2NYN - chains A and C of the 4 polymer chains in the assembly; structure by X-ray diffraction, 1.90 A resolution.

== Chain A (and C) ==
Name: Phenylalanine/histidine ammonia-lyase
Organism: Anabaena variabilis
Notes: EC 4.3.1.3; chain C of this document is another copy of the same molecule, construct and numbering; everything in this record applies to it too
Reference sequence: Q3M5Z3 (Q3M5Z3_ANAVT); aligned to UniProt positions 1-567 over residues 1-567
Amino-acid sequence (565 residues; numbered 1 to 567; 2 numbers in that range are skipped by the numbering (no residue carries them; nothing is unmodelled there); the number before each row is that of its first residue):
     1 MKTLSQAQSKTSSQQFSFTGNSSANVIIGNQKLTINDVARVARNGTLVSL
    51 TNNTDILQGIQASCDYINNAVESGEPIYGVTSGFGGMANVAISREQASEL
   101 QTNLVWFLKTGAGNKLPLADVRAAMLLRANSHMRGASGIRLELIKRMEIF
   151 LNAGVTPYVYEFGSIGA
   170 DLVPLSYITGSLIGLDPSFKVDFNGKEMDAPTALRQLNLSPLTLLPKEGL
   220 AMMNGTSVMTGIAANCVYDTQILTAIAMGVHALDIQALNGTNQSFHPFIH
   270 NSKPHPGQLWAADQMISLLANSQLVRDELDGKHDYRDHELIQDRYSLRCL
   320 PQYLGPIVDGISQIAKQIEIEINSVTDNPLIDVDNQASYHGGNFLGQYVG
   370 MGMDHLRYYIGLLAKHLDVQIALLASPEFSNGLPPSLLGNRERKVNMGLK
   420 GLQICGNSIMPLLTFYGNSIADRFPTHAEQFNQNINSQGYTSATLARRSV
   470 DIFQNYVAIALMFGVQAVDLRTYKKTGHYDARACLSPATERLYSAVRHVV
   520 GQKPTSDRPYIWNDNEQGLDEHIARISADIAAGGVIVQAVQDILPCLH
Unresolved in the structure: 1-24, 75-91, 302-309, 564-567
Modified positions: A167 ({2-[(1S)-1-aminoethyl]-4-methylidene-5-oxo-4,5-dihydro-1H-imidazol-1-yl}acetic acid; MDO)
Covalent attachments: covalent link A167-D170
Curated features (UniProtKB/Swiss-Prot):
  - active site: Y78 (Proton donor/acceptor)
  - binding site ((E)-cinnamate): N223, Q311, R317, N347, K419, E448, N451
  - cross-link: A167 (5-imidazolinone (Ala-Gly))

== Chain A / chain C interface ==
Residue-residue contacts (11):
  E397(A) - E397(C)
  E397(A) - F398(C)
  F398(A) - E397(C)
  F398(A) - F398(C)  hydrophobic
  D441(A) - R442(C)  salt bridge
  R442(A) - D441(C)  salt bridge
  R442(A) - R442(C)
  T445(A) - T445(C)  hydrogen bond
  T445(A) - H446(C)  hydrogen bond
  H446(A) - T445(C)  hydrogen bond
  F450(A) - F450(C)  hydrophobic
Interface residues without a listed pair, chain A (8 interface residues in all): R313
Interface residues without a listed pair, chain C (8 interface residues in all): R313

== In short ==
The chain A/chain C interface involves 8 residues from each chain, with 3 hydrogen bonds and 2 salt bridges.
Polar pairs include D441(A)-R442(C), T445(A)-T445(C) and T445(A)-H446(C). From UniProt: active-site residue
Y78(A) and 7 (E)-cinnamate-binding residues on chain A.
Chain A and chain C are both Phenylalanine/histidine ammonia-lyase (Anabaena variabilis); the structure,
Crystal structure of phenylalanine ammonia-lyase from Anabaena variabilis, was determined by X-ray
diffraction, deposited together with 2NYF.
